Entry 6XJD (electron microscopy, 6.80 A resolution (low resolution: residue-level contacts below are approximate; hydrogen-bond / salt-bridge calls are withheld)); this record covers chains H and J of the 12 polymer chains in the assembly.

== Chain H ==
Name: Histone H2B type 1-C/E/F/G/I
Organism: Homo sapiens
Reference sequence: P62807 (H2B1C_HUMAN); residues 2-125 here correspond to UniProt positions 3-126 (UniProt number = residue number + 1)
Sequence (125 residues; row label = number of the first residue in the row):
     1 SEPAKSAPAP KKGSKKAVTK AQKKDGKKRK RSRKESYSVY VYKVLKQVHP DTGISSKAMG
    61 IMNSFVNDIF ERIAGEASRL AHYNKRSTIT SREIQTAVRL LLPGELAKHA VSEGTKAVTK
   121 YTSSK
Not modelled in the structure: 1-30, 125
Differences from the reference sequence: expression tag (1)
Curated features (UniProtKB/Swiss-Prot):
  - modified residue: Glu2 (ADP-ribosyl glutamic acid), Lys5 (N6-(2-hydroxyisobutyryl)lysine), Ser6 (ADP-ribosylserine), Lys11 (N6-(beta-hydroxybutyryl)lysine), Lys12 (N6-(2-hydroxyisobutyryl)lysine), Ser14 (Phosphoserine), Lys15 (N6-acetyllysine), Lys16 (N6-(beta-hydroxybutyryl)lysine), Lys20 (N6-(2-hydroxyisobutyryl)lysine), Lys23 (N6-(2-hydroxyisobutyryl)lysine), Lys24 (N6-(2-hydroxyisobutyryl)lysine), Lys34 (N6-(2-hydroxyisobutyryl)lysine), Glu35 (PolyADP-ribosyl glutamic acid), Ser36 (Phosphoserine), Lys43 (N6-(2-hydroxyisobutyryl)lysine), Lys46 (N6-(2-hydroxyisobutyryl)lysine), Lys57 (N6,N6-dimethyllysine), Arg79 (Dimethylated arginine), Lys85 (N6,N6,N6-trimethyllysine), Arg86 (Omega-N-methylarginine) and 5 more in UniProt
  - glycosylation: Ser112 (O-linked (GlcNAc) serine)
  - cross-link (Glycyl lysine isopeptide (Lys-Gly)): Lys5 (interchain with G-Cter in SUMO2), Lys20 (interchain with G-Cter in SUMO2), Lys34 (interchain with G-Cter in ubiquitin), Lys120 (interchain with G-Cter in ubiquitin)

== Chain J ==
Molecule: 147-nt DNA strand
Sequence (147 nucleotides; numbered 0 to 146; the number before each row is that of its first residue; numbering starts at 0):
     0 ACAGGATGTA TATATCTGAC ACGTGCCTGG AGACTAGGGA GTAATCCCCT TGGCGGTTAA
    60 AACGCGGGGG ACAGCGCGTA CGTGCGTTTA AGCGGTGCTA GAGCTGTCTA CGACCAATTG
   120 AGCGGCCTCG GCACCGGGAT TCTCCAG
Not modelled in the structure: 0, 146

== Interface between chain H and chain J ==
Residue-residue contacts (15; chain H residue first):
  Arg31(H) - DC103(J)
  Arg31(H) - DT104(J)
  Ser32(H) - DC103(J)
  Tyr42(H) - DC21(J)
  Gly53(H) - DA20(J)
  Ile54(H) - DC19(J)
  Ile54(H) - DA20(J)
  Ser55(H) - DC19(J)
  Ser56(H) - DC19(J)
  Lys85(H) - DA39(J)
  Arg86(H) - DA39(J)
  Arg86(H) - DG40(J)
  Ser87(H) - DG38(J)
  Ser87(H) - DA39(J)
  Thr88(H) - DA39(J)

== Overview ==
Chain H and chain J form an interface of 11 and 8 residues respectively.
Chain H is Histone H2B type 1-C/E/F/G/I (Homo sapiens) and chain J is a 147-nt DNA strand; the structure, Two
mouse cGAS catalytic domain binding to human assembled nucleosome, was determined by electron microscopy,
deposited together with 6X59 and 6X5A.
